Entry 5GON (X-ray diffraction, 2.48 A resolution); this record covers chains C and E of the 6 polymer chains in the assembly.

Chain C:
Name: Tubulin alpha-1B chain
Source organism: Bos taurus
UniProtKB: P81947 (TBA1B_BOVIN); residue numbers follow UniProt; this construct covers 1-440
Chain sequence (440 residues; numbered 1 to 440; the number before each row is that of its first residue):
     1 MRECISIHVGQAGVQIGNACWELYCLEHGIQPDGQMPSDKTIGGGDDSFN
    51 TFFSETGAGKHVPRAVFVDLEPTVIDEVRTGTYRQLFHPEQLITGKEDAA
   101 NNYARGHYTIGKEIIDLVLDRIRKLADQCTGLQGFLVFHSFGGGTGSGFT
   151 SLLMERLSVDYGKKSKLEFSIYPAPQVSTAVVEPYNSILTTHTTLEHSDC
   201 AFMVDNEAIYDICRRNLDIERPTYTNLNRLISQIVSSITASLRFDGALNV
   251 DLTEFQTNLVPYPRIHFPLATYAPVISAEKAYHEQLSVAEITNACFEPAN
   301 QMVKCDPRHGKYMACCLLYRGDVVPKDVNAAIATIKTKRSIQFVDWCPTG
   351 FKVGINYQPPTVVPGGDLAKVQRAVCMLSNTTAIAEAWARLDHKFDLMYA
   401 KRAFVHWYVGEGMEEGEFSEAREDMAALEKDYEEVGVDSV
Ligand contacts: GTP: Gly-10, Gln-11, Ala-12, Gln-15, Ile-16, Asp-69, Glu-71, Asp-98, Ala-99, Ala-100, Asn-101, Ser-140, Gly-142, Gly-143, Gly-144, Thr-145, Gly-146, Ile-171, Pro-173, Val-177, Thr-179, Glu-183, Asn-206, Tyr-224, Leu-227, Asn-228, Ile-231

Chain E:
Name: Stathmin-4
Source organism: Rattus norvegicus
UniProtKB: P63043 (STMN4_RAT); residues 6-141 here correspond to UniProt positions 50-185 (UniProt number = residue number + 44)
Chain sequence (136 residues; row label = number of the first residue in the row):
     6 MEVIELNKCTSGQSFEVILKPPSFDGVPEFNASLPRRRDPSLEEIQKKLE
    56 AAEERRKYQEAELLKHLAEKREHEREVIQKAIEENNNFIKMAKEKLAQKM
   106 ESNKENREAHLAAMLERLQEKDKHAEEVRKNKELKE
Unresolved in the structure: 29-43
Swiss-Prot annotation at these positions:
  - modified residue: Ser-46 (Phosphoserine)

How chain C and chain E interact:
Pairs across the interface - 29 pairs, chain C then chain E:
  His-107(C) with Lys-104(E); Met-105(E)
  Tyr-108(C) with Lys-104(E); Met-105(E), hydrophobic; Asn-108(E)
  Thr-109(C) with Arg-112(E)
  Lys-112(C) with Met-105(E)
  Glu-155(C) with Leu-101(E); Lys-104(E), salt bridge
  Arg-156(C) with Leu-101(E)
  Ser-158(C) with Phe-93(E); Ile-94(E)
  Val-159(C) with Ile-94(E); Ala-97(E), hydrophobic; Lys-98(E)
  Gly-162(C) with Asn-90(E); Ile-94(E)
  Lys-163(C) with Asn-90(E), hydrogen bond (backbone-side chain); Phe-93(E)
  Glu-196(C) with Phe-93(E)
  Val-409(C) with His-115(E), hydrogen bond (backbone-side chain)
  Gly-410(C) with Arg-112(E)
  Glu-411(C) with Asn-108(E), hydrogen bond (backbone-side chain); Arg-112(E), salt bridge
  Gly-412(C) with Asn-108(E), hydrogen bond (backbone-side chain); Asn-111(E), hydrogen bond (backbone-side chain); Arg-112(E)
  Glu-414(C) with Ser-107(E), hydrogen bond; Asn-111(E), hydrogen bond
Other interface residues (no listed pair), chain C (21 interface residues in all): Leu-152, Thr-193, His-197, Met-413, Glu-417
Other interface residues (no listed pair), chain E (14 interface residues in all): Glu-89

In short:
Chain C and chain E form an interface of 21 and 14 residues respectively, with 7 hydrogen bonds and 2 salt
bridges. Polar pairs include Glu-155(C)/Lys-104(E), Glu-411(C)/Arg-112(E) and Lys-163(C)/Asn-90(E). Bound to
chain C: GTP.
Here chain C is Tubulin alpha-1B chain (Bos taurus) and chain E is Stathmin-4 (Rattus norvegicus). Entry 5GON
(Structures of a beta-lactam bridged analogue in complex with tubulin) was determined by X-ray diffraction.
